Entry 7MOB (electron microscopy, 5.00 A resolution (low resolution: residue-level contacts below are approximate; hydrogen-bond / salt-bridge calls are withheld)); this record covers chains A and D of the 4 polymer chains in the assembly.

Chain A:
Protein: Hepatocyte growth factor
Source organism: Homo sapiens
UniProt: P14210 (HGF_HUMAN); numbering as in UniProt (aligned over 1-210)
Amino-acid sequence (210 residues; numbered 1 to 210; the number before each row is that of its first residue):
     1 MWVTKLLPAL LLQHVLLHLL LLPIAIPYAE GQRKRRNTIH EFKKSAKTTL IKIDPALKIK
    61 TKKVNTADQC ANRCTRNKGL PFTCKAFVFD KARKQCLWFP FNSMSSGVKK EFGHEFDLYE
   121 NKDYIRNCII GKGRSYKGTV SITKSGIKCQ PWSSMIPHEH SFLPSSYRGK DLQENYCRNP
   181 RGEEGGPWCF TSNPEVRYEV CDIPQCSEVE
Unresolved in the structure: 1-36, 209-210
Cystine bridges: Cys-70/Cys-96, Cys-74/Cys-84, Cys-128/Cys-206, Cys-149/Cys-189, Cys-177/Cys-201
Swiss-Prot annotation at these positions:
  - modified residue: Gln-32 (Pyrrolidone carboxylic acid)
Reported in the primary citation:
  - mutagenesis - K34E/R35E/R36E, K47E, R73E/R76E/K78E, K91E, F112A, H114E, E159R, E195R, R197E: decreased signaling with Hepatocyte growth factor receptor (chain D)
  - mutagenesis - E159R: decreased binding to Hepatocyte growth factor receptor (chain D)

Chain D:
Protein: Hepatocyte growth factor receptor
Source organism: Homo sapiens
Notes: EC 2.7.10.1
UniProt: P08581 (MET_HUMAN); residues 1-1390 here = UniProt positions 1-1390
Amino-acid sequence (1390 residues; each row starts with the number of its first residue):
     1 MKAPAVLAPG ILVLLFTLVQ RSNGECKEAL AKSEMNVNMK YQLPNFTAET PIQNVILHEH
    61 HIFLGATNYI YVLNEEDLQK VAEYKTGPVL EHPDCFPCQD CSSKANLSGG VWKDNINMAL
   121 VVDTYYDDQL ISCGSVNRGT CQRHVFPHNH TADIQSEVHC IFSPQIEEPS QCPDCVVSAL
   181 GAKVLSSVKD RFINFFVGNT INSSYFPDHP LHSISVRRLK ETKDGFMFLT DQSYIDVLPE
   241 FRDSYPIKYV HAFESNNFIY FLTVQRETLD AQTFHTRIIR FCSINSGLHS YMEMPLECIL
   301 TEKRKKRSTK KEVFNILQAA YVSKPGAQLA RQIGASLNDD ILFGVFAQSK PDSAEPMDRS
   361 AMCAFPIKYV NDFFNKIVNK NNVRCLQHFY GPNHEHCFNR TLLRNSSGCE ARRDEYRTEF
   421 TTALQRVDLF MGQFSEVLLT SISTFIKGDL TIANLGTSEG RFMQVVVSRS GPSTPHVNFL
   481 LDSHPVSPEV IVEHTLNQNG YTLVITGKKI TKIPLNGLGC RHFQSCSQCL SAPPFVQCGW
   541 CHDKCVRSEE CLSGTWTQQI CLPAIYKVFP NSAPLEGGTR LTICGWDFGF RRNNKFDLKK
   601 TRVLLGNESC TLTLSESTMN TLKCTVGPAM NKHFNMSIII SNGHGTTQYS TFSYVDPVIT
   661 SISPKYGPMA GGTLLTLTGN YLNSGNSRHI SIGGKTCTLK SVSNSILECY TPAQTISTEF
   721 AVKLKIDLAN RETSIFSYRE DPIVYEIHPT KSFISGGSTI TGVGKNLNSV SVPRMVINVH
   781 EAGRNFTVAC QHRSNSEIIC CTTPSLQQLN LQLPLKTKAF FMLDGILSKY FDLIYVHNPV
   841 FKPFEKPVMI SMGNENVLEI KGNDIDPEAV KGEVLKVGNK SCENIHLHSE AVLCTVPNDL
   901 LKLNSELNIE WKQAISSTVL GKVIVQPDQN FTGLIAGVVS ISTALLLLLG FFLWLKKRKQ
   961 IKDLGSELVR YDARVHTPHL DRLVSARSVS PTTEMVSNES VDYRATFPED QFPNSSQNGS
  1021 CRQVQYPLTD MSPILTSGDS DISSPLLQNT VHIDLSALNP ELVQAVQHVV IGPSSLIVHF
  1081 NEVIGRGHFG CVYHGTLLDN DGKKIHCAVK SLNRITDIGE VSQFLTEGII MKDFSHPNVL
  1141 SLLGICLRSE GSPLVVLPYM KHGDLRNFIR NETHNPTVKD LIGFGLQVAK GMKYLASKKF
  1201 VHRDLAARNC MLDEKFTVKV ADFGLARDMY DKEYYSVHNK TGAKLPVKWM ALESLQTQKF
  1261 TTKSDVWSFG VLLWELMTRG APPYPDVNTF DITVYLLQGR RLLQPEYCPD PLYEVMLKCW
  1321 HPKAEMRPSF SELVSRISAI FSTFIGEHYV HVNATYVNVK CVAPYPSLLS SEDNADDEVD
  1381 TRPASFWETS
Unresolved in the structure: 1-32, 108-110, 146-151, 165-168, 205-209, 306-309, 400-413, 558-1390
Cystine bridges: Cys-95/Cys-101, Cys-98/Cys-160, Cys-133/Cys-141, Cys-172/Cys-175, Cys-298/Cys-363, Cys-385/Cys-397, Cys-520/Cys-538, Cys-529/Cys-545, Cys-541/Cys-551
Swiss-Prot annotation at these positions:
  - region: Trp-1320 to Val-1359 (Interaction with MUC20)
  - active site: Asp-1204 (Proton acceptor)
  - binding site (ATP): Ile-1084 to Val-1092, Lys-1110
  - site: Arg-307, Ser-308 (Cleavage), Tyr-1003 (Required for ligand-induced CBL-mediated ubiquitination), Glu-1009, Asp-1010 (Breakpoint for translocation to form TPR-MET oncogene)
  - modified residue: Ser-966 (Phosphoserine), Thr-977 (Phosphothreonine), Ser-990 (Phosphoserine), Ser-997 (Phosphoserine), Ser-1000 (Phosphoserine), Tyr-1003 (Phosphotyrosine), Tyr-1230 (Phosphotyrosine), Tyr-1234 (Phosphotyrosine), Tyr-1235 (Phosphotyrosine), Thr-1289 (Phosphothreonine), Tyr-1349 (Phosphotyrosine), Tyr-1356 (Phosphotyrosine), Tyr-1365 (Phosphotyrosine)
  - glycosylation: Asn-45 (N-linked (GlcNAc...) asparagine), Asn-106 (N-linked (GlcNAc...) asparagine), Asn-149 (N-linked (GlcNAc...) asparagine), Asn-202 (N-linked (GlcNAc...) asparagine), Asn-399 (N-linked (GlcNAc...) asparagine), Asn-405 (N-linked (GlcNAc...) asparagine), Thr-582 (O-linked (Man) threonine), Asn-607 (N-linked (GlcNAc...) asparagine), Asn-635 (N-linked (GlcNAc...) asparagine), Thr-676 (O-linked (Man) threonine), Thr-761 (O-linked (Man) threonine), Asn-785 (N-linked (GlcNAc...) asparagine), Asn-879 (N-linked (GlcNAc...) asparagine), Asn-930 (N-linked (GlcNAc...) asparagine)
  - natural variant: His-150 (H150Y: Found in a case of cancer of unknown primary origin; uncertain significance), Asn-375 (N375K: Found in lung cancer also including cases carrying EGFR mutations; uncertain significance; N375S), Cys-385 (C385Y: Found in a case of cancer of unknown primary origin; uncertain significance), Pro-773 (P773L: In gastric cancer), Phe-841 (F841V: In DFNB97), Leu-964 to Asp-1010 (deletion: In OSFD), Pro-991 (P991S: In gastric cancer), Tyr-1003 (Y1003S: Found in a patient with sporadic unilateral osteofibrous dysplasia; uncertain significance), Val-1092 (V1092I: In RCCP), His-1094 (H1094L: In RCCP; H1094R: In RCCP; H1094Y: In RCCP), His-1106 (H1106D: In RCCP), Met-1131 (M1131T: In RCCP), 10 further natural variant entries in UniProt
  - mutagenesis: Tyr-1234 (Y1234F: Complete loss of kinase activity and of ligand-induced ubiquitination. Alters interaction with PTPN1 and PTPN2. Loss of interaction with PTPN1 and PTPN2; when associated with F-1235), Tyr-1235 (Y1235F: Complete loss of kinase activity. Alters interaction with PTPN1 and PTPN2. Loss of interaction with PTPN1 and PTPN2; when associated with F-1234), Tyr-1313 (Y1313F: No effect on ligand-induced CBL-mediated ubiquitination; when associated with F-1349, F-1356 and F-1365), Tyr-1349 (Y1349F: No effect on ligand-induced CBL-mediated ubiquitination; when associated with F-1313, F-1356 and F-1365), Tyr-1356 (Y1356F: No effect on ligand-induced CBL-mediated ubiquitination; when associated with F-1313, F-1349 and F-1365), Tyr-1365 (Y1365F: No effect on ligand-induced CBL-mediated ubiquitination; when associated with F-1313, F-1349 and F-1356)
Reported in the primary citation:
  - mutagenesis - E267A/R384A/E419A, Y369A/F373A, R592E/N593E/K595E/K599E: decreased signaling with Hepatocyte growth factor (chain A)
  - mutagenesis - R426A/R469A: abolished signaling with Hepatocyte growth factor (chain A)

Interface between chain A and chain D:
Contacting residue pairs - 23 pairs, chain A then chain D:
  Met-155(A) with Ile-333(D); Tyr-369(D); Arg-426(D)
  Ile-156(A) with Phe-373(D); Ile-377(D)
  Pro-157(A) with Phe-373(D); Arg-426(D)
  His-158(A) with Arg-426(D)
  Glu-159(A) with Arg-426(D); Val-427(D); Arg-469(D)
  His-160(A) with Arg-469(D)
  Phe-162(A) with Lys-303(D)
  Arg-181(A) with Arg-304(D)
  Glu-183(A) with Arg-304(D)
  Trp-188(A) with Arg-304(D)
  Phe-190(A) with Lys-303(D)
  Pro-194(A) with Ile-377(D)
  Arg-197(A) with Val-427(D)
  Tyr-198(A) with Lys-303(D); Lys-305(D)
  Glu-199(A) with Lys-305(D)
  Val-200(A) with Lys-305(D)
Interface residues without a listed pair, chain A (18 interface residues in all): Ser-161, Gly-182
Interface residues without a listed pair, chain D (14 interface residues in all): Gln-332, Asp-372, Val-378, Gln-425

Overview:
18 residues of chain A face 14 of chain D across their interface. From the paper: K34E/R35E/R36E, K47E and
R73E/R76E/K78E of chain A, among others, reduce signaling with Hepatocyte growth factor receptor (chain D);
E267A/R384A/E419A, Y369A/F373A and R592E/N593E/K595E/K599E of chain D reduce signaling with Hepatocyte growth
factor (chain A); 13 substitutions were tested in all.
Chain A is Hepatocyte growth factor and chain D is Hepatocyte growth factor receptor, both from Homo sapiens;
the structure, Cryo-EM structure of 2:2 c-MET/NK1 complex, was determined by electron microscopy together with
7MO7, 7MO8, 7MO9 and 7MOA from the same study.
